Entry 4IEC (X-ray diffraction, 2.00 A resolution); this record covers chain A.

== Chain A ==
Name: Methionine aminopeptidase 2
From: Mycobacterium tuberculosis
Notes: EC 3.4.11.18
UniProtKB: P0A5J2 (AMPM2_MYCTU); residue numbers follow UniProt; this construct covers 1-285
Chain sequence (291 residues; row label = number of the first residue in the row; numbers below 1 keep their minus sign (His-5 is residue -5)):
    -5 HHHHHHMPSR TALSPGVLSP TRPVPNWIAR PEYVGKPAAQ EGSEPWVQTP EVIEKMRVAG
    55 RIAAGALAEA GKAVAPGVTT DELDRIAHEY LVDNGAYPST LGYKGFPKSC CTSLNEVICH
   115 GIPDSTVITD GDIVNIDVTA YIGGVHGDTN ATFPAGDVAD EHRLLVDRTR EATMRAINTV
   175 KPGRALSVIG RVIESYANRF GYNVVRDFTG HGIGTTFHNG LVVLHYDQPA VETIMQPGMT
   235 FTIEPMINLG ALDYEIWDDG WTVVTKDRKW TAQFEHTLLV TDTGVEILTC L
Disordered / not traced: -5 to 3
Differences from the reference sequence: expression tag (-5 to 0)
Modified residues: Cys105 (s,s-(2-hydroxyethyl)thiocysteine; CME); Cys284 (s,s-(2-hydroxyethyl)thiocysteine; CME)
Ion coordination: K+: Ser107, Asn109, Val111, Thr265; Co2+ site 1: Asp131, Asp142, Glu269; Co2+ site 2: Asp142, His205, Glu238, Glu269

== Summary ==
Ser107, Asn109, Val111 and Thr265 form the K+ site. The Co2+ site 1 is built by Asp131, Asp142 and Glu269.
Chain A is Methionine aminopeptidase 2 (Mycobacterium tuberculosis); the structure, Cys105 covalent
modification by 2-hydroxyethyl disulfide in Mycobacterium tuberculosis methionine aminopeptidase Type 1c, was
determined by X-ray diffraction, deposited together with 4OOK, 4IDY and 4IF7.
